6EO6 - chains L and H of the 3 polymer chains in the assembly; structure by X-ray diffraction, 1.69 A resolution.

== Chain L ==
Protein: Prothrombin
From: Homo sapiens
Notes: EC 3.4.21.5
Reference sequence: P00734 (THRB_HUMAN); residues 328-363 here = UniProt positions 328-363
Amino-acid sequence (36 residues; each row starts with the number of its first residue):
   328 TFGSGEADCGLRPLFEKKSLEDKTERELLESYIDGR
Unresolved in the structure: 328-332, 362-363

== Chain H ==
Protein: Prothrombin
From: Homo sapiens
Notes: EC 3.4.21.5
Reference sequence: P00734 (THRB_HUMAN); residue numbers follow UniProt; this construct covers 364-622
Amino-acid sequence (259 residues; each row starts with the number of its first residue):
   364 IVEGSDAEIGMSPWQVMLFRKSPQELLCGASLISDRWVLTAAHCLLYPPW
   414 DKNFTENDLLVRIGKHSRTRYERNIEKISMLEKIYIHPRYNWRENLDRDI
   464 ALMKLKKPVAFSDYIHPVCLPDRETAASLLQAGYKGRVTGWGNLKETWTA
   514 NVGKGQPSVLQVVNLPIVERPVCKDSTRIRITDNMFCAGYKPDEGKRGDA
   564 CEGDSGGPFVMKSPFNNRWYQMGIVSWGEGCDRDGKYGFYTHVFRLKKWI
   614 QKVIDQFGE
Disulfide bonds: Cys-391/Cys-407, Cys-536/Cys-550, Cys-564/Cys-594
Glycans and other covalent adducts: compound 0G6 linked to His-406, Ser-568; N-acetylglucosamine (NAG) linked to Asn-416
Bound ions: Na+: Arg-596, Lys-599
Ligand contacts: 0G6 (D-phenylalanyl-N-[(2S,3S)-6-{[amino(iminio)methyl]amino}-1-chloro-2-hydroxyhexan-3-yl]-L-prolinamide): Cys-391, Tyr-410, Trp-413, Glu-457, Asn-458, Leu-459, Ile-542, Asp-562, Ala-563, Cys-564, Glu-565, Gly-566, Asp-567, Val-588, Ser-589, Trp-590, Gly-591, Glu-592, Gly-593, Cys-594, Gly-601
From the paper describing this entry:
  - Na+ coordination: Arg-596, Lys-599
  - binding site for Ga63a - tba modified aptamer: Ile-372, Phe-382, Leu-423, His-429, Arg-433, Tyr-434, Glu-435, Arg-436, Asn-437, Ile-441, Tyr-477

== Interface between chain L and chain H ==
Cross-chain cystine bridges: Cys-336(L)/Cys-482(H)
Contacting residue pairs - 57 pairs, chain L then chain H:
  Ala-334(L) / Arg-581(H)  hydrogen bond (backbone-side chain)
  Asp-335(L) / His-479(H)  salt bridge
  Asp-335(L) / Arg-581(H)
  Cys-336(L) / Pro-480(H)
  Cys-336(L) / Val-481(H)
  Cys-336(L) / Cys-482(H)  disulfide
  Cys-336(L) / Arg-581(H)  hydrogen bond (backbone-side chain)
  Gly-337(L) / Trp-377(H)
  Gly-337(L) / Pro-480(H)  hydrogen bond (backbone-backbone)
  Gly-337(L) / Cys-482(H)
  Gly-337(L) / Arg-581(H)
  Gly-337(L) / Trp-582(H)  hydrogen bond (backbone-backbone)
  Leu-338(L) / His-479(H)  hydrogen bond (backbone-side chain)
  Leu-338(L) / Asn-580(H)
  Leu-338(L) / Arg-581(H)
  Arg-339(L) / Gly-373(H)
  Arg-339(L) / Met-374(H)  hydrogen bond (side chain-backbone)
  Arg-339(L) / Pro-376(H)
  Arg-339(L) / Trp-377(H)
  Arg-339(L) / Arg-500(H)
  Arg-339(L) / Trp-582(H)
  Pro-340(L) / Ser-475(H)
  Pro-340(L) / Asp-476(H)
  Leu-341(L) / Ile-372(H)
  Leu-341(L) / Asp-476(H)
  Phe-342(L) / Glu-371(H)
  Phe-342(L) / Ile-372(H)
  Phe-342(L) / Gly-373(H)
  Phe-342(L) / Met-374(H)  hydrophobic
  Glu-343(L) / Lys-575(H)  salt bridge
  Glu-343(L) / Asn-580(H)
  Glu-343(L) / Trp-582(H)  hydrogen bond
  Asp-349(L) / Glu-371(H)
  Asp-349(L) / Met-374(H)
  Asp-349(L) / Arg-500(H)  salt bridge
  Asp-349(L) / Trp-582(H)
  Lys-350(L) / Glu-371(H)  hydrogen bond (backbone-side chain)
  Thr-351(L) / Arg-500(H)  hydrogen bond
  Thr-351(L) / Asn-527(H)  hydrogen bond
  Glu-352(L) / Arg-500(H)
  Glu-352(L) / Lys-575(H)  salt bridge
  Glu-354(L) / Lys-498(H)  salt bridge
  Glu-354(L) / Asn-527(H)  hydrogen bond
  Glu-354(L) / Tyr-553(H)  hydrogen bond
  Glu-354(L) / Lys-559(H)  salt bridge
  Leu-355(L) / Lys-498(H)
  Leu-355(L) / Gly-499(H)
  Leu-355(L) / Asn-527(H)
  Leu-355(L) / Trp-582(H)  hydrophobic
  Ser-358(L) / Gly-496(H)
  Ser-358(L) / Tyr-497(H)
  Ser-358(L) / Lys-498(H)  hydrogen bond (side chain-backbone)
  Tyr-359(L) / Leu-492(H)
  Tyr-359(L) / Tyr-497(H)  hydrophobic
  Tyr-359(L) / Met-574(H)
  Tyr-359(L) / Lys-575(H)  hydrogen bond (side chain-backbone)
  Tyr-359(L) / Pro-577(H)
Other interface residues (no listed pair), chain L (19 interface residues in all): Leu-356
Other interface residues (no listed pair), chain H (29 interface residues in all): Tyr-477, Asn-579

== In short ==
Chain L and chain H form an interface of 19 and 29 residues respectively, with 1 disulfide bond, 14 hydrogen
bonds and 6 salt bridges. Polar contacts include Asp-335(L)/His-479(H), Glu-343(L)/Lys-575(H) and
Asp-349(L)/Arg-500(H). The paper reports a binding site for Ga63a - tba modified aptamer at Ile-372(H),
Phe-382(H) and Leu-423(H) among others; Na+ coordination by Arg-596(H) and Lys-599(H).
Here chain L is Prothrombin and chain H is Prothrombin, both from Homo sapiens. Entry 6EO6 (X-ray structure of
the complex between human alpha-thrombin and modified 15-mer DNA aptamer containing
5-(3-(2-(1H-indol-3-yl)acetamide-N-yl)-1-propen-1-yl)-2'-deoxyuridine residue) was determined by X-ray
diffraction together with 6EO7 from the same study.
